Entry 6Z1H (X-ray diffraction, 2.50 A resolution); this record covers chains A and C of the 4 polymer chains in the assembly.

Chain A:
Name: Ancestral reconstructed glycosidase
From: synthetic construct
Sequence (459 residues; each row starts with the number of its first residue):
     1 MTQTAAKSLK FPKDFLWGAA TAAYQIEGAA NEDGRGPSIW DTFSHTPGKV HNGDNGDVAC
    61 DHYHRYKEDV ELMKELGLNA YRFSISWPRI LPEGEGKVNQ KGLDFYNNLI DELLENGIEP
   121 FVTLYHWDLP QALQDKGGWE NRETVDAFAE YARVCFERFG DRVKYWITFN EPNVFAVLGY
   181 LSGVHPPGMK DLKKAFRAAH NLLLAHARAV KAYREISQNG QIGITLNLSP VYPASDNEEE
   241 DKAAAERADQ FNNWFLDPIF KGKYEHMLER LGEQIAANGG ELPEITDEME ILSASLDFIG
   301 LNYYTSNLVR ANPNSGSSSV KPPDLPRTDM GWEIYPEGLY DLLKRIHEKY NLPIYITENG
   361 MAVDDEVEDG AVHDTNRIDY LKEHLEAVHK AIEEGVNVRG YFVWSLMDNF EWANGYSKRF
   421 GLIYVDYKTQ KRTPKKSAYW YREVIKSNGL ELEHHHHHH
Disordered / not traced: 1-7, 234-283, 310-321, 452-459
What the authors report for this chain:
  - catalytic residues: Glu-171

Chain C:
Name: Residues 249 to 266 of chain A and 246 to 258 of chain B could not be identified and has been included as UNK in chain C and D, respectively.
From: synthetic construct
Sequence (18 residues; row label = number of the first residue in the row; X marks 18 residues of unknown identity (built as UNK)):
   249 XXXXXXXXXX XXXXXXXX

Chain A / chain C interface:
Chain A side of the interface, 4 residues: Leu-181, Glu-288, Leu-292, Tyr-350

In short:
No residue of chain A is in contact with chain C. The paper reports the catalytic residue Glu-171(A).
Here chain A is Ancestral reconstructed glycosidase and chain C is Residues 249 to 266 of chain A and 246 to
258 of chain B could not be identified and has been included as UNK in chain C and D, respectively., both from
synthetic construct. Entry 6Z1H (Ancestral glycosidase (family 1)) was determined by X-ray diffraction,
deposited together with 6Z1M.
